Entry 5LPW (X-ray diffraction, 2.43 A resolution); this record covers chain A.

Chain A:
Protein: Protein BRASSINOSTEROID INSENSITIVE 1
Organism: Arabidopsis thaliana
Notes: EC 2.7.10.1, 2.7.11.1
Reference sequence: O22476 (BRI1_ARATH); numbering as in UniProt (aligned over 865-1160)
Sequence (296 residues; row label = number of the first residue in the row):
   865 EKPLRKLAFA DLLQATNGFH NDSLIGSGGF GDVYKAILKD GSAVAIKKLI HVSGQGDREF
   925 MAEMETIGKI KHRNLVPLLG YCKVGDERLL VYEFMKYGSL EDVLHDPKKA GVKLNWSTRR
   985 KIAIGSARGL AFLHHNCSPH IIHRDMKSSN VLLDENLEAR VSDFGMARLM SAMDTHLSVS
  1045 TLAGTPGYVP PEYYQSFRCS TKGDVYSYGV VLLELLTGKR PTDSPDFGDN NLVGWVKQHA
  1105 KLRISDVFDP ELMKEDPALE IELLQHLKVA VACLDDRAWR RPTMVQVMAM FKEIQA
Not modelled in the structure: 865, 972-974, 1087-1094
Construct notes: engineered mutation Ala872 (Thr in O22476)
Modified / non-standard residues: Thr1039 (phosphothreonine; TPO); Ser1042, Ser1044, Ser1060 (phosphoserine; SEP)
Curated features (UniProtKB/Swiss-Prot):
  - active site: Asp1009 (Proton acceptor)
  - binding site (ATP): Ile889 to Val897, Lys911, Glu957 to Met959, Ser963 to Asp966, Asp1009 to Asn1014, Asp1027
  - modified residue: Thr880 (Phosphothreonine), Ser887 (Phosphoserine), Ser891 (Phosphoserine), Tyr956 (Phosphotyrosine), Ser981 (Phosphoserine), Thr982 (Phosphothreonine), Ser1035 (Phosphoserine), Thr1039 (Phosphothreonine), Ser1042 (Phosphoserine), Ser1044 (Phosphoserine), Thr1045 (Phosphothreonine), Thr1049 (Phosphothreonine), Tyr1052 (Phosphotyrosine), Ser1060 (Phosphoserine), Tyr1072 (Phosphotyrosine)

Overview:
UniProt lists active-site residue Asp1009 and 24 ATP-binding residues.
Chain A is Protein BRASSINOSTEROID INSENSITIVE 1 (Arabidopsis thaliana); the structure, Crystal structure of
the apo-BRI1 kinase domain (865-1160), was determined by X-ray diffraction together with 5LPB and 5LPZ from
the same study.
